2HXQ - chain A; structure by X-ray diffraction, 2.00 A resolution.

== Chain A ==
Protein: Serine/threonine-protein kinase Chk1
From: Homo sapiens
Notes: EC 2.7.11.1; fragment: Chek1 kinase domain
UniProtKB: O14757 (CHK1_HUMAN); numbering as in UniProt (aligned over 2-307)
Chain sequence (322 residues; each row starts with the number of its first residue):
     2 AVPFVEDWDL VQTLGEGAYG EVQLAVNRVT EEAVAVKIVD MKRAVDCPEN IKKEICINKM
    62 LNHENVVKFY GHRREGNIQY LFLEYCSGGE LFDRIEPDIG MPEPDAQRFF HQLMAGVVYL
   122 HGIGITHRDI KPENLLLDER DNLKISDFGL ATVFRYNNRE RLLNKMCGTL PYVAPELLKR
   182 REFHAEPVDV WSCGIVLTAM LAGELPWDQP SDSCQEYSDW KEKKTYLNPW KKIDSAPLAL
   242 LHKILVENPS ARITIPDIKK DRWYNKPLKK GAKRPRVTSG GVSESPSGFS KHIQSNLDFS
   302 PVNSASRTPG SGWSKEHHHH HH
Disordered / not traced: 45-47, 277-323
Sequence notes: cloning artifact (308-317); expression tag (318-323)
Ligand contacts: 373 (3-(5-{[4-(aminomethyl)piperidin-1-yl]methyl}-1H-indol-2-yl)quinolin-2(1h)-one): Gln13, Thr14, Leu15, Val23, Ala36, Val68, Leu84, Glu85, Tyr86, Cys87, Ser88, Gly90, Leu137, Ser147
UniProt features mapped onto this chain:
  - active site: Asp130 (Proton acceptor)
  - binding site (ATP): Leu15 to Val23, Lys38
  - modified residue (Phosphoserine): Ser280, Ser286, Ser296, Ser301
  - cross-link: Lys132 (Glycyl lysine isopeptide (Lys-Gly) (interchain with G-Cter in ubiquitin))
  - mutagenesis: Lys38 (K38R: Abolishes kinase activity), Asp130 (D130A: Abolishes kinase activity), Lys132 (K132R: Strong reduction of chromatin-associated CHK1 ubiquitination)

== Overview ==
Ligands of chain A: compound 373. Curated annotation (UniProt) lists active-site residue Asp130, 10
ATP-binding residues and 3 mutagenesis sites.
Chain A is Serine/threonine-protein kinase Chk1 (Homo sapiens); the structure, crystal structure of Chek1 in
complex with inhibitor 2, was determined by X-ray diffraction, deposited together with 2HXL and 2HY0.
